9BGK - chains C and F of the 7 polymer chains in the assembly; structure by electron microscopy, 3.28 A resolution.

Chain C:
Molecule: non-complementary target DNA (long)
Sequence (26 nucleotides; each row starts with the number of its first residue):
     1 GTGAACCTGCAGGTGAGGAGTCCATG

Chain F:
Name: Helicase/UvrB N-terminal domain-containing protein
Source organism: Vibrio cholerae
Reference sequence: B9TSM3 (B9TSM3_VIBCL); residues 1-1190 here correspond to UniProt positions 31-1220 (UniProt number = residue number + 30)
Amino-acid sequence (1190 residues; each row starts with the number of its first residue):
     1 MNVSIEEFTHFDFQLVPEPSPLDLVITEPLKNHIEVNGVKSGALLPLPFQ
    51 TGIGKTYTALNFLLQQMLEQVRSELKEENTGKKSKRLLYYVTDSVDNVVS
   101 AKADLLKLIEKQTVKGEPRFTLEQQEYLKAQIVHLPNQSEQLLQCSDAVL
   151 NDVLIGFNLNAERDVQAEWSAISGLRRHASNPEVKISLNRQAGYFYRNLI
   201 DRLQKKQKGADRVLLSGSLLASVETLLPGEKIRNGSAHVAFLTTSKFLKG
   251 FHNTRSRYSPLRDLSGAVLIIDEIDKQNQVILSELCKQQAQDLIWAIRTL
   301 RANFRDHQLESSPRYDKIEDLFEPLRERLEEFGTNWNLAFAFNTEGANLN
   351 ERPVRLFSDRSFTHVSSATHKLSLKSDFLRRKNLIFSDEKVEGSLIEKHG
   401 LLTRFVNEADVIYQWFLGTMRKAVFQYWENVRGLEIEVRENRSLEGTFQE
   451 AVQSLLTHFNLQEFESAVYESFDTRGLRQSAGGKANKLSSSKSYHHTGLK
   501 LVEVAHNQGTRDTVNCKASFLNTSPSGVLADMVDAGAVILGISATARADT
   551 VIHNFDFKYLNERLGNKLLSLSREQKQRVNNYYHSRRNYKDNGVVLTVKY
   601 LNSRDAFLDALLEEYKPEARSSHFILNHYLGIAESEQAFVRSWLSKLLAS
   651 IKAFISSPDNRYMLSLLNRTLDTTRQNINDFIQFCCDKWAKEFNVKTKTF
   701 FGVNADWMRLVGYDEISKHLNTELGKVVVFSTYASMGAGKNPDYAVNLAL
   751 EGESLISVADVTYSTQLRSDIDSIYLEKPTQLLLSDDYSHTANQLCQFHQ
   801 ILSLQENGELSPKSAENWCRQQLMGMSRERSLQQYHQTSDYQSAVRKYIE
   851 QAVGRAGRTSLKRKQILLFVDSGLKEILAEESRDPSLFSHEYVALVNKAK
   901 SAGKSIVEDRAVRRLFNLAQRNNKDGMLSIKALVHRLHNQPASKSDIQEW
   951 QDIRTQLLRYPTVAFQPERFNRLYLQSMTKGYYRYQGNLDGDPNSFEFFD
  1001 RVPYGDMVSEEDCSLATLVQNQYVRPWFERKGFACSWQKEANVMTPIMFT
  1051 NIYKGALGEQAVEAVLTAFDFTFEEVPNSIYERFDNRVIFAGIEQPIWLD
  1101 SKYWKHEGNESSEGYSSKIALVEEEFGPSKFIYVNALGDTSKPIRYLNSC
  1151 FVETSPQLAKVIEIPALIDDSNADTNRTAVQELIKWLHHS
Disordered / not traced: 78
Construct notes: conflict Pro-29 (Ser59 in B9TSM3)
From the paper describing this entry:
  - mutagenesis - E273A: decreased catalytic activity

How chain C and chain F interact:
Contacting residue pairs - 39 pairs, chain C then chain F:
  DT14(C) with Arg-830(F), hydrogen bond to the base
  DG15(C) with Ser-827(F), hydrogen bond to the base; Glu-829(F), base contact; Arg-830(F), base contact; Gln-833(F), sugar contact
  DA16(C) with Glu-829(F), sugar contact; Leu-832(F), phosphate contact
  DG17(C) with Glu-636(F), hydrogen bond to the base; Phe-639(F), stacking on the base; Thr-780(F), phosphate contact; Gln-781(F), hydrogen bond to the phosphate; Leu-832(F), phosphate contact
  DG18(C) with Phe-639(F), phosphate contact; Asn-668(F), sugar contact; Arg-669(F), salt bridge to the phosphate; Thr-780(F), hydrogen bond to the phosphate; Gln-781(F), hydrogen bond to the base; Arg-828(F), base contact
  DA19(C) with Thr-670(F), hydrogen bond to the phosphate; Arg-675(F), salt bridge to the phosphate
  DG20(C) with Ala-705(F), phosphate contact; Ser-735(F), phosphate contact
  DT21(C) with Ala-738(F), phosphate contact; Asp-787(F), base contact
  DC22(C) with Ser-245(F), sugar contact
  DC23(C) with Asn-137(F), phosphate contact; Thr-243(F), hydrogen bond to the phosphate; Ser-245(F), sugar contact; Lys-249(F), sugar contact
  DA24(C) with Asn-137(F), phosphate contact; Gln-138(F), phosphate contact; Lys-246(F), phosphate contact; Arg-257(F), salt bridge to the phosphate
  DT25(C) with Gln-138(F), phosphate contact; Gly-193(F), base contact; Tyr-194(F), base contact; Arg-197(F), phosphate contact
  DG26(C) with Tyr-194(F), stacking on the base; Arg-197(F), salt bridge to the phosphate
Other interface residues (no listed pair), chain F (40 interface residues in all): Asp-93, Ser-94, Val-95, Arg-190, Gln-191, Lys-287, Ser-635, Asn-704, Ala-734, Leu-783, Ser-785, His-836

Overview:
Chain C and chain F form an interface of 13 and 40 residues respectively, with 8 hydrogen bonds, 4 salt
bridges and 2 aromatic stacking contacts. Polar contacts include DT14(C)/Arg-830(F), DG15(C)/Ser-827(F) and
DG17(C)/Glu-636(F). From the paper: E273A of chain F reduces catalytic activity.
Chain C is non-complementary target DNA (long) and chain F is Helicase/UvrB N-terminal domain-containing
protein (Vibrio cholerae); the structure, Structure of V.cholera DdmDE (2D:1E) in complex with DNA, was
determined by electron microscopy (same publication as 9BF5, 9BF1 and 9C6Q).
